Entry 1I4G (X-ray diffraction, 2.10 A resolution); this record covers chain A.

# Chain A
Molecule: Enterotoxin type A
Source organism: Staphylococcus aureus
UniProt: P0A0L2 (ETXA_STAAU); residues 1-233 here correspond to UniProt positions 25-257 (UniProt number = residue number + 24)
Amino-acid sequence (233 residues; each row starts with the number of its first residue):
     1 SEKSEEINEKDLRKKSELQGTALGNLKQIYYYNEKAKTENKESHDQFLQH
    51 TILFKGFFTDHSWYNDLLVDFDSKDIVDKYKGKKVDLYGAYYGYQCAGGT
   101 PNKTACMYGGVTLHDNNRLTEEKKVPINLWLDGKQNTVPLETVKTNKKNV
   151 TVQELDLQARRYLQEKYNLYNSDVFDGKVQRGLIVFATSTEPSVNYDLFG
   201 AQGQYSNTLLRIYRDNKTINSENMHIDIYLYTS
Unresolved in the structure: 1-9
Sequence notes: engineered mutation Ala187 (His211 in P0A0L2)
Swiss-Prot annotation at these positions:
  - binding site (Zn(2+)): His225, Asp227
Disulfides: Cys96-Cys106
Ion coordination: Zn2+: His44, His225, Asp227

# In short
His44, His225 and Asp227 coordinate Zn2+. Curated annotation (UniProt) lists Zn2+-binding residues His225 and
Asp227.
Chain A is Enterotoxin type A (Staphylococcus aureus); the structure, Crystal structure of Staphylococcal
enterotoxin A mutant H187A with reduced Zn2+ affinity, was determined by X-ray diffraction (same publication
as 1I4H).
